PDB entry 5K83 | X-ray diffraction, 2.39 A resolution | chains D and C of the 3 polymer chains in the assembly

# Chain D (and C)
Molecule: Apolipoprotein B mRNA editing enzyme, catalytic peptide-like 3G
Source organism: Macaca mulatta
Notes: fragment: (139CQKRDGPH146 replaced by AEAG); chain C of this document is another copy of the same molecule, construct and numbering; everything in this record applies to it too
Reference sequence: M1GSK9 (M1GSK9_MACMU); numbering as in UniProt; present here: 1-138, 147-195
Amino-acid sequence (196 residues; each row starts with the number of its first residue; note: 4 numbers in that range are skipped by the numbering (no residue carries them; nothing is unmodelled there); numbers below 1 keep their minus sign (Gly-4 is residue -4)):
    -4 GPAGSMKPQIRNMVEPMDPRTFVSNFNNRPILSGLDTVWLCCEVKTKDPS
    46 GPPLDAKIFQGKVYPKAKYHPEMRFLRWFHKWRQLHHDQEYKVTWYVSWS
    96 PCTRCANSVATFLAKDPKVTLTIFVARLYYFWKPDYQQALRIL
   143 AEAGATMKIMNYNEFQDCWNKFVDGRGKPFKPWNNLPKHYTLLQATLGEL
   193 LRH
Disordered / not traced: -4 to 6 (chain C: -4 to 0)
Sequence notes: expression tag (-4 to 0); linker (143-146)
What the authors report for this chain:
  - binding site for the 10-nt DNA strand: Ser28, Tyr59, His65, Trp94, Ser95, Tyr124, Tyr125, Tyr131
  - mutagenesis - Y124A: abolished binding to 10 nt poly-dT ssDNA
  - mutagenesis - Y124A: abolished binding to RNA
  - binding site for the 10-nt DNA strand: Lys128
  - mutagenesis - K128D: decreased stability in response to HIV-1 Vif

# Chain D / chain C interface
Pairs across the interface - 23 pairs, chain D then chain C:
  Pro25(D) with Leu184(C), hydrophobic
  Ile26(D) with Asn177(C); Lys180(C); His181(C); Leu184(C), hydrophobic
  Phe126(D) with Lys180(C); Thr183(C); Leu184(C), hydrophobic
  Trp127(D) with Lys180(C)
  Asn177(D) with Leu27(C)
  Lys180(D) with Leu27(C); Phe126(C); Trp127(C)
  His181(D) with Leu27(C)
  Leu184(D) with Phe126(C), hydrophobic; Thr188(C)
  Ala187(D) with Ala187(C); Thr188(C); Glu191(C)
  Thr188(D) with Leu184(C); Ala187(C)
  Glu191(D) with Ala187(C)
  Arg194(D) with Arg194(C)
Interface residues without a listed pair, chain D (13 interface residues in all): Thr183
Interface residues without a listed pair, chain C (15 interface residues in all): Ile26, Pro179, Leu185

# Summary
Chain D and chain C form an interface of 13 and 15 residues respectively. From the paper: a binding site for
the 10-nt DNA strand at Ser28(D), Tyr59(D) and His65(D) among others; Y124A of chain D abolishes binding to 10
nt poly-dT ssDNA.
Both chains are Apolipoprotein B mRNA editing enzyme, catalytic peptide-like 3G (Macaca mulatta). Entry 5K83
(Crystal Structure of a Primate APOBEC3G N-Domain, in Complex with ssDNA) was determined by X-ray diffraction,
deposited together with 5K81 and 5K82.
